PDB entry 8FW5 | electron microscopy, 3.08 A resolution | chains C and D of the 9 polymer chains in the assembly

# Chain C
Protein: GATOR complex protein NPRL3
From: Homo sapiens
Reference sequence: Q12980 (NPRL3_HUMAN); residues 1-569 here = UniProt positions 1-569
Sequence (590 residues; row label = number of the first residue in the row; numbers below 1 keep their minus sign (Met-20 is residue -20)):
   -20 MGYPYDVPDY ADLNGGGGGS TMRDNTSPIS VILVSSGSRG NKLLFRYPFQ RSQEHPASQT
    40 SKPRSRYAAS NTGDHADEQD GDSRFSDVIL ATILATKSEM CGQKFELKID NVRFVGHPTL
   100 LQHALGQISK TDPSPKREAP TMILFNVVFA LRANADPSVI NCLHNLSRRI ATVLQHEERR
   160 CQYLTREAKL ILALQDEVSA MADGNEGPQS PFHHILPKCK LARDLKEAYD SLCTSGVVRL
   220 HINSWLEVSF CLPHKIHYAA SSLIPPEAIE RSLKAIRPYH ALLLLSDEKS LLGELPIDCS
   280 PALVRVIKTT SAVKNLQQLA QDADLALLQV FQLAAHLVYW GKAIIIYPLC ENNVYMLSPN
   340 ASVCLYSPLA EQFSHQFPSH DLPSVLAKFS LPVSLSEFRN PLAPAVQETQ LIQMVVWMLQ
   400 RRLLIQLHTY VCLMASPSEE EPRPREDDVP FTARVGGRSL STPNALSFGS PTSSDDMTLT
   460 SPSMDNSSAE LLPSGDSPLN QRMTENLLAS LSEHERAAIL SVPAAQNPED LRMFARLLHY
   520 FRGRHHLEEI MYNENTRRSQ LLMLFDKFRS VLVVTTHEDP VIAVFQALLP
Not modelled in the structure: -20 to 5, 29-63, 102-118, 174-191, 226-252, 415-479, 568-569
Differences from the reference sequence: expression tag (-20 to 0)
Swiss-Prot annotation at these positions:
  - modified residue: Ser476 (Phosphoserine)

# Chain D
Protein: GTP-binding protein Gtr1
From: Escherichia coli
Sequence (321 residues; row label = number of the first residue in the row):
     1 MRKKVLLMGR SGSGKSSMRS IVFSNYVAKD TRRLGATIDI EHSHVRFLGN LVLNLWDCGG
    61 QEAFMENYLS AQRDHIFRNV QVLIYVFDVE SREFERDLVT FRNCLEATVA NSPQARVFCL
   121 IHKMDLVQED LRDLVFEERK AILLETSKDL ETTCLATSIW DETLFKAWSA IVYTLIPNTP
   181 TLESHLREFA KAAEAAEVIL FERTTFLVIS SYSSESNPAT DAHRFEKISN IVKQFKLSCS
   241 KMQAQFTTFE LRGGNFSAFI VPYTEDTYIL VVIADPEIES AVTLMNIQSA RRFIEASKSA
   301 SDGIQLQPGS GGSHHHHHHH H
Not modelled in the structure: 302-321
Bound ions: Mg2+: Ser16, Thr37 (together with GDP)
Small-molecule neighbours: aluminium fluoride / GDP: Arg10, Ser11, Gly12, Ser13, Gly14, Lys15, Ser16, Ser17, Thr31, Arg32, Leu34, Gly35, Ala36, Thr37, Gly59, Gly60, Gln61, His122, Lys123, Asp125, Leu126, Ser158, Ile159, Trp160

# Interface between chain C and chain D
Residue-residue contacts (21; chain C residue first):
  Ser15(C) - His75(D)  hydrogen bond
  Gly16(C) - His75(D)
  Ser17(C) - Lys4(D)  hydrogen bond (backbone-side chain)
  Ser17(C) - Trp56(D)
  Ser17(C) - His75(D)
  Ser17(C) - Arg78(D)
  Ser17(C) - Asn79(D)  hydrogen bond
  Arg18(C) - Arg2(D)
  Arg18(C) - Lys4(D)
  Arg18(C) - Asn54(D)
  Gly19(C) - Trp56(D)
  Lys21(C) - Arg2(D)
  Lys21(C) - His44(D)
  Lys76(C) - Asn67(D)  hydrogen bond
  Lys76(C) - Gln72(D)
  Ser77(C) - His75(D)
  Pro119(C) - Arg78(D)  hydrogen bond (backbone-side chain)
  Thr120(C) - Arg78(D)
  Thr120(C) - Asn79(D)
  Ile122(C) - Asp74(D)
  Ile122(C) - His75(D)
Also at the interface, not in a pair above, chain C (12 interface residues in all): Glu78
Also at the interface, not in a pair above, chain D (13 interface residues in all): His42, Ala71

# Overview
12 residues of chain C face 13 of chain D across their interface; the contacts include 5 hydrogen bonds. Polar
contacts include Ser15(C)-His75(D), Ser17(C)-Lys4(D) and Ser17(C)-Asn79(D). Bound to chain D: aluminium
fluoride / GDP. The Mg2+ site is built by Ser16(D) and Thr37(D).
Here chain C is GATOR complex protein NPRL3 (Homo sapiens) and chain D is GTP-binding protein Gtr1
(Escherichia coli). Entry 8FW5 (Chimeric HsGATOR1-SpGtr-SpLam complex) was determined by electron microscopy.
